Entry 6W20 (electron microscopy, 3.00 A resolution); this record covers chains R and S of the 21 polymer chains in the assembly.

Chain R (and S):
Protein: ATP-dependent Clp protease proteolytic subunit
Organism: Escherichia coli
Notes: EC 3.4.21.92; chain S of this document is another copy of the same molecule, construct and numbering; everything in this record applies to it too
UniProtKB: S1IIE7 (S1IIE7_ECOLX); residues 1-207 here = UniProt positions 1-207
Chain sequence (207 residues; each row starts with the number of its first residue):
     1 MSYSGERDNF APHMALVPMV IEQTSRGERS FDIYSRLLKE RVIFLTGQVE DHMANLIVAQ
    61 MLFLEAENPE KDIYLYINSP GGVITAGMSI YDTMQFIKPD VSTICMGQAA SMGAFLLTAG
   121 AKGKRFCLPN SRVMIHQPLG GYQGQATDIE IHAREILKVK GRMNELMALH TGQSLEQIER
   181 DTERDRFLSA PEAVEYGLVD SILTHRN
Unresolved in the structure: 1-14, 207

Chain R / chain S interface:
Residue-residue contacts (62; chain R residue first):
  A15(R) with D32(S), hydrogen bond (backbone-side chain)
  L16(R) with L56(S)
  V17(R) with D32(S)
  P18(R) with S35(S); L38(S), hydrophobic; L56(S); Q60(S)
  M19(R) with F31(S), hydrophobic; D32(S); S35(S), hydrogen bond (backbone-side chain)
  V20(R) with F63(S), hydrophobic
  I21(R) with F31(S), hydrophobic
  G27(R) with R29(S), hydrogen bond (backbone-side chain)
  E28(R) with R29(S), salt bridge
  S30(R) with F31(S)
  I33(R) with L56(S), hydrophobic; A59(S); Q60(S); F63(S), hydrophobic
  Y34(R) with N55(S), hydrogen bond; L56(S), hydrogen bond (side chain-backbone); A59(S), hydrophobic
  R36(R) with F63(S)
  L37(R) with A59(S), hydrophobic
  F44(R) with N55(S); A59(S), hydrophobic
  T46(R) with D51(S); H52(S); N55(S)
  Y76(R) with L62(S), hydrophobic
  N78(R) with T85(S); S89(S)
  P80(R) with D51(S)
  M106(R) with V58(S), hydrophobic; S89(S); T93(S)
  G107(R) with T85(S); S89(S)
  Q108(R) with T85(S)
  L128(R) with D92(S)
  N130(R) with M88(S); Y91(S); D92(S), hydrogen bond; R162(S), hydrogen bond; L166(S)
  R132(R) with E155(S), salt bridge; K158(S)
  R184(R) with Q145(S), hydrogen bond; T147(S); D148(S), salt bridge; I151(S)
  D185(R) with I151(S); H152(S), salt bridge
  F187(R) with I151(S), hydrophobic; H152(S); E155(S)
  L203(R) with F96(S), hydrophobic
  T204(R) with F96(S)
  H205(R) with Q95(S); F96(S)
  R206(R) with E65(S), salt bridge; F96(S)
Interface residues without a listed pair, chain R (36 interface residues in all): R26, G47, P129, S131
Interface residues without a listed pair, chain S (37 interface residues in all): R26, E28, Y34, K98, V159

In short:
The interface between chain R and chain S involves 36 residues on one side and 37 on the other, with 8
hydrogen bonds and 5 salt bridges. Polar pairs include E28(R)-R29(S), R132(R)-E155(S) and R184(R)-D148(S).
Chain R and chain S are both ATP-dependent Clp protease proteolytic subunit (Escherichia coli); the structure,
ClpAP Disengaged State bound to RepA-GFP, was determined by electron microscopy (same publication as 6UQE,
6UQO, 6W1Z, 6W21, 6W22, 6W23 and 6W24).
